PDB entry 6Y44 | X-ray diffraction, 1.71 A resolution | chains A and P

[Chain A]
Name: 14-3-3 protein sigma
Organism: Homo sapiens
Reference sequence: P31947 (1433S_HUMAN); residue numbers follow UniProt; this construct covers 1-248
Sequence (253 residues; numbered -4 to 248; the number before each row is that of its first residue; numbers below 1 keep their minus sign (Gly-4 is residue -4)):
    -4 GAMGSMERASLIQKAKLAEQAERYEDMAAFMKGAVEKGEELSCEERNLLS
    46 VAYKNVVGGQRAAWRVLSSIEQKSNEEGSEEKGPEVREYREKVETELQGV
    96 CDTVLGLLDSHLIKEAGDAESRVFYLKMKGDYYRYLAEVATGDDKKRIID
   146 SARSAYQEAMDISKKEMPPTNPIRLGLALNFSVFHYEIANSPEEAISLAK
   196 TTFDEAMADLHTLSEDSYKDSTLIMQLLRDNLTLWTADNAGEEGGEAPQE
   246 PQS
Unresolved in the structure: -4, 71-77, 138, 232-248
Differences from the reference sequence: expression tag (-4 to 0)
Modified residues: Cys38 (S-hydroxycysteine; CSO)
Ion coordination: Mg2+ site 1 near Glu2 (its only coordinating residue here); Ca2+: Glu35, Glu110, Glu188; Mg2+ site 2 near Glu80 (its only coordinating residue here); Mg2+ site 3 near Asp215 (its only coordinating residue here)

[Chain P]
Name: Son of sevenless homolog 1
Reference sequence: Q07889 (SOS1_HUMAN); residues 121-133 here correspond to UniProt positions 1155-1167 (UniProt number = residue number + 1034)
Sequence (13 residues; row label = number of the first residue in the row):
   121 PRRRPESAPAESS
Unresolved in the structure: 121-123, 133
Modified residues: Ser127 (phosphoserine; SEP)

[How chain A and chain P interact]
Residue-residue contacts (31; chain A residue first):
  Asn42(A) with Glu131(P); Ser132(P), hydrogen bond (side chain-backbone)
  Ser45(A) with Ala130(P), hydrogen bond (side chain-backbone)
  Val46(A) with Ala130(P), hydrophobic; Glu131(P)
  Lys49(A) with Ser127(P); Ala128(P); Ala130(P)
  Arg56(A) with Ser127(P)
  Phe119(A) with Ser132(P)
  Arg129(A) with Ser127(P)
  Tyr130(A) with Ser127(P)
  Ile168(A) with Ser132(P)
  Gly171(A) with Ala128(P)
  Leu174(A) with Glu126(P); Ser127(P); Ala128(P)
  Asn175(A) with Ser127(P); Ala128(P), hydrogen bond (side chain-backbone)
  Val178(A) with Glu126(P)
  Glu182(A) with Arg124(P), hydrogen bond (side chain-backbone); Pro125(P)
  Ile219(A) with Pro129(P)
  Leu222(A) with Glu126(P); Ser127(P); Pro129(P)
  Asp225(A) with Glu126(P)
  Asn226(A) with Pro125(P); Glu126(P), hydrogen bond (side chain-backbone)
  Leu229(A) with Pro125(P), hydrophobic
  Trp230(A) with Pro125(P), hydrophobic
Interface residues without a listed pair, chain A (24 interface residues in all): Glu14, Lys122, Pro167, Leu218

[Summary]
24 residues of chain A and 9 residues of chain P are in contact; the contacts include 5 hydrogen bonds. Among
the polar pairs are Asn42(A)-Ser132(P), Ser45(A)-Ala130(P) and Asn175(A)-Ala128(P). The Ca2+ site is built by
Glu35(A), Glu110(A) and Glu188(A).
Here chain A is 14-3-3 protein sigma (Homo sapiens) and chain P is Son of sevenless homolog 1. Entry 6Y44
(14-3-3 Sigma in complex with phosphorylated SOS1 peptide) was determined by X-ray diffraction, deposited
together with 6Y3M, 6Y3O, 6Y3R, 6Y3S, 6Y40, 6Y8A and 3 further entries.
